Entry 6UZO (X-ray diffraction, 2.35 A resolution); this record covers chains A and B of the 3 polymer chains in the assembly.

Chain A:
Name: MHC class I antigen
From: Homo sapiens
UniProt: F4NBQ8 (F4NBQ8_HUMAN); residues 1-276 here correspond to UniProt positions 25-300 (UniProt number = residue number + 24)
Sequence (276 residues; each row starts with the number of its first residue):
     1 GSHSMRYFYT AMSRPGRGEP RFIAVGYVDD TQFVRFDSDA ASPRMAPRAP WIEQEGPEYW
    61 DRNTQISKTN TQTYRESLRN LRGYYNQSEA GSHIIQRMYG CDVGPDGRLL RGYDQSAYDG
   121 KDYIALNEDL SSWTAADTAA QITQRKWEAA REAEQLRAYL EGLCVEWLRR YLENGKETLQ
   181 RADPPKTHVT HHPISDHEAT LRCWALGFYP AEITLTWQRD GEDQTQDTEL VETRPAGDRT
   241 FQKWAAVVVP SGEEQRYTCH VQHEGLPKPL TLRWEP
Cystine bridges: Cys-101/Cys-164, Cys-203/Cys-259

Chain B:
Name: Beta-2-microglobulin
From: Homo sapiens
UniProt: P61769 (B2MG_HUMAN); residues 1-99 here correspond to UniProt positions 21-119 (UniProt number = residue number + 20)
Sequence (100 residues; row label = number of the first residue in the row; numbering starts at 0):
     0 MIQRTPKIQV YSRHPAENGK SNFLNCYVSG FHPSDIEVDL LKNGERIEKV EHSDLSFSKD
    60 WSFYLLYYTE FTPTEKDEYA CRVNHVTLSQ PKIVKWDRDM
Cystine bridges: Cys-25/Cys-80
Construct notes: initiating methionine (0)
UniProt features mapped onto this chain:
  - modified residue: Gln-2 (Pyrrolidone carboxylic acid)
  - glycosylation: Ile-1 (N-linked (Glc) (glycation) isoleucine), Lys-19 (N-linked (Glc) (glycation) lysine), Lys-41 (N-linked (Glc) (glycation) lysine), Lys-48 (N-linked (Glc) (glycation) lysine), Lys-58 (N-linked (Glc) (glycation) lysine), Lys-91 (N-linked (Glc) (glycation) lysine), Lys-94 (N-linked (Glc) (glycation) lysine)

Interface between chain A and chain B:
Pairs across the interface (56; chain A residue first):
  Phe-8(A) with Ser-55(B); Phe-56(B), hydrophobic
  Tyr-9(A) with Phe-56(B)
  Thr-10(A) with Phe-56(B); Phe-62(B)
  Met-12(A) with Ser-33(B); Asp-34(B)
  Arg-17(A) with Asp-34(B), salt bridge
  Val-25(A) with Ser-55(B)
  Tyr-27(A) with Ser-55(B); Tyr-63(B)
  Gln-32(A) with Asp-53(B), hydrogen bond
  Arg-35(A) with Asp-53(B), salt bridge
  Arg-48(A) with Asp-53(B), salt bridge
  Ile-94(A) with Pro-32(B), hydrophobic; Ser-33(B)
  Gln-96(A) with His-31(B), hydrogen bond; Phe-56(B); Trp-60(B), hydrogen bond (side chain-backbone); Phe-62(B)
  Arg-97(A) with Phe-56(B)
  Gln-115(A) with Trp-60(B)
  Ser-116(A) with Trp-60(B)
  Ala-117(A) with Trp-60(B), hydrophobic
  Asp-119(A) with Ile-1(B); His-31(B)
  Gly-120(A) with Arg-3(B), hydrogen bond (backbone-side chain); His-31(B); Trp-60(B)
  Lys-121(A) with Ile-1(B)
  Asp-122(A) with Trp-60(B), hydrogen bond
  His-192(A) with Asp-98(B), salt bridge
  Arg-202(A) with Met-99(B), hydrogen bond (side chain-backbone)
  Trp-204(A) with Asp-98(B); Met-99(B), hydrophobic
  Val-231(A) with Gln-8(B)
  Glu-232(A) with Lys-6(B), salt bridge; Gln-8(B), hydrogen bond (backbone-side chain); Tyr-26(B); Ser-28(B), hydrogen bond
  Arg-234(A) with Gln-8(B), hydrogen bond; Tyr-10(B); Met-99(B), hydrogen bond
  Pro-235(A) with Tyr-10(B), hydrogen bond (backbone-side chain); Asn-24(B); Tyr-26(B); Leu-65(B), hydrophobic
  Ala-236(A) with Arg-12(B), hydrogen bond (backbone-side chain); Asn-24(B), hydrogen bond (backbone-side chain)
  Gly-237(A) with Arg-12(B), hydrogen bond (backbone-side chain); Leu-65(B)
  Asp-238(A) with Arg-12(B)
  Gln-242(A) with Tyr-10(B); Ser-11(B), hydrogen bond (side chain-backbone); Arg-12(B), hydrogen bond (side chain-backbone)
  Trp-244(A) with Met-99(B)
Also at the interface, not in a pair above, chain A (35 interface residues in all): Ile-23, Met-98, Thr-233
Also at the interface, not in a pair above, chain B (25 interface residues in all): His-13, Leu-54

In short:
35 residues of chain A face 25 of chain B across their interface, with 16 hydrogen bonds and 5 salt bridges.
Polar pairs include Arg-17(A)/Asp-34(B), Arg-35(A)/Asp-53(B) and Arg-48(A)/Asp-53(B).
Chain A is MHC class I antigen and chain B is Beta-2-microglobulin, both from Homo sapiens; the structure,
HLA-B*15:02 complexed with a synthetic peptide, was determined by X-ray diffraction.
